Entry 7TQZ (electron microscopy, 2.70 A resolution); this record covers chains A and K of the 3 polymer chains in the assembly.

# Chain A
Protein: Tubulin alpha-1B chain
Organism: Sus scrofa
UniProt: Q2XVP4 (TBA1B_PIG); numbering as in UniProt (aligned over 1-451)
Amino-acid sequence (451 residues; numbered 1 to 451; the number before each row is that of its first residue):
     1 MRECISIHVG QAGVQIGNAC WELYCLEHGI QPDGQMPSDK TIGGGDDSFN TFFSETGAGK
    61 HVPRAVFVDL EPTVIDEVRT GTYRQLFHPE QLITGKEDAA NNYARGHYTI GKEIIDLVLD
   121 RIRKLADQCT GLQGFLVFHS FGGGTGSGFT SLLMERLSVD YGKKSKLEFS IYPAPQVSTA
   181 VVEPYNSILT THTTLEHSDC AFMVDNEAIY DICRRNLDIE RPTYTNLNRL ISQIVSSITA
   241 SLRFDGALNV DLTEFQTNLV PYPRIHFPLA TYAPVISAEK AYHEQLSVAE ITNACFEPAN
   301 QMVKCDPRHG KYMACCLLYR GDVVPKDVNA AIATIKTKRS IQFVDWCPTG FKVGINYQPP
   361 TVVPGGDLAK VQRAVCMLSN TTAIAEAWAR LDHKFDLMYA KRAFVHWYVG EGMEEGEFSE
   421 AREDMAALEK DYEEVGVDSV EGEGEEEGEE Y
Disordered / not traced: 441-451
Swiss-Prot annotation at these positions:
  - motif: M1 to C4 (MREC motif)
  - active site: E254
  - binding site (GTP): G10, Q11, A12, Q15, E71, A99, S140, G143, G144, T145, G146, T179, E183, N206, Y224, N228, L252
  - binding site (Mg(2+)): E71
  - site: Y451 (Involved in polymerization)
  - modified residue: K40 (N6,N6,N6-trimethyllysine), S48 (Phosphoserine), S232 (Phosphoserine), Y282 (3'-nitrotyrosine), R339 (Omega-N-methylarginine), S439 (Phosphoserine), E443 (5-glutamyl polyglutamate), E445 (5-glutamyl polyglutamate), Y451 (3'-nitrotyrosine)
  - cross-link (Glycyl lysine isopeptide (Lys-Gly)): K326 (interchain with G-Cter in ubiquitin), K370 (interchain with G-Cter in ubiquitin)
Bound ions: Mg2+: D69, E71
Residues lining bound ligands: GTP (guanosine-5'-triphosphate): G10, Q11, A12, Q15, I16, D69, D98, A99, A100, N101, S140, G142, G143, G144, T145, G146, I171, T179, E183, N206, Y224, L227, N228, I231

# Chain K
Protein: Kinesin-like protein
Organism: Candida albicans
UniProt: A0A1D8PKA4 (A0A1D8PKA4_CANAL); numbering as in UniProt (aligned over 2-482)
Amino-acid sequence (491 residues; row label = number of the first residue in the row; numbering starts at 0):
     0 MASYPNSLGS PATVTSTSVP TAKQSSISVA VRVRPFTEAE SNRLVKIDND DVFLGDGCLT
    60 SDNNNNNNNS NSNGNGNGNG SSAANSSGAS TSRRAIFNTL GGLRKIINVV DDRMLIFDPP
   120 ETNPLTKMQR NAFPNSFKGS RIREHRFVFD RLFDEDCTQD QVYRNTTQPL LDSVLDGYNA
   180 TVFAYGATGC GKTHTISGTP EDPGVIFLTM KELYNRIEEL KDTKIIDISL SYLEIYNETI
   240 RDLLNPMTQC KNLVIREDAN NKISVSNLSR HRPNSVEEVM QLILEGNKNR TCSPTEANAT
   300 SSRSHAVLQI NVIQKDRTGD ITEEHTFATL SIIDLAGSER AAATKNRGAR LNEGANINKS
   360 LLALGNCINA LCDPRRRNHV PYRDSKLTRL LKFSLGGNCK TVMIVCVSPS SQHYDETLNT
   420 LKYADRAKEI KTKLIRNQHN LDRHVGSYLK MITEQKQEIE ELRARESKMV ESTINKRKDL
   480 ESKLEHHHHH H
Disordered / not traced: 0-21, 49-99, 433-490
Sequence notes: initiating methionine (0); expression tag (1, 483-490)

# Interface between chain A and chain K
Residue-residue contacts (46):
  Y108(A) - R339(K)  hydrogen bond
  Y108(A) - A341(K)  hydrophobic
  Y108(A) - R346(K)  hydrogen bond (backbone-side chain)
  K112(A) - R346(K)
  Y262(A) - N134(K)
  Y262(A) - F136(K)
  P263(A) - F136(K)
  R264(A) - F136(K)
  R264(A) - K137(K)
  R264(A) - S139(K)
  I265(A) - F136(K)  hydrophobic
  R402(A) - R425(K)
  V405(A) - L361(K)  hydrophobic
  H406(A) - K358(K)
  H406(A) - L361(K)
  V409(A) - N357(K)  hydrogen bond (backbone-side chain)
  G410(A) - A354(K)
  G410(A) - K358(K)
  G412(A) - E338(K)
  G412(A) - R339(K)
  G412(A) - A340(K)  hydrogen bond (backbone-backbone)
  M413(A) - N357(K)  hydrogen bond (backbone-side chain)
  E414(A) - S337(K)
  E414(A) - E338(K)
  E414(A) - R339(K)  salt bridge
  E414(A) - N418(K)
  E415(A) - L361(K)
  E415(A) - R425(K)
  G416(A) - K421(K)  hydrogen bond (backbone-side chain)
  E417(A) - R339(K)  salt bridge
  S419(A) - K421(K)  hydrogen bond
  E420(A) - R140(K)  hydrogen bond (backbone-side chain)
  E420(A) - K421(K)
  E423(A) - R140(K)  salt bridge
  E423(A) - H144(K)  salt bridge
  E423(A) - K421(K)  salt bridge
  D424(A) - R140(K)  salt bridge
  A427(A) - R140(K)
  K430(A) - S139(K)
  K430(A) - I141(K)
  D431(A) - F136(K)
  D431(A) - S139(K)  hydrogen bond
  E434(A) - A131(K)
  E434(A) - P133(K)
  E434(A) - F136(K)
  V435(A) - F136(K)  hydrophobic
Interface residues without a listed pair, chain A (27 interface residues in all): T109
Interface residues without a listed pair, chain K (28 interface residues in all): S135, L350, N365, E415, Y422, E428
From the paper, about this interface:
  - residue pairs: E420(A)-R140(K) (hydrogen bond), D424(A)-R140(K) (hydrogen bond)
  - interface residues, chain K: F136(K), S139(K), R140(K), H144(K)

# Overview
Chain A and chain K form an interface of 27 and 28 residues respectively; the contacts include 9 hydrogen
bonds and 6 salt bridges. Among the polar pairs are E414(A)-R339(K), E417(A)-R339(K) and E423(A)-R140(K). The
authors report hydrogen bonds between E420(A) and R140(K) and D424(A) and R140(K). The paper reports interface
residues F136(K), S139(K) and R140(K) among others.
Here chain A is Tubulin alpha-1B chain (Sus scrofa) and chain K is Kinesin-like protein (Candida albicans).
Entry 7TQZ (Apo CaKip3[2-482] in complex with a microtubule) was determined by electron microscopy, deposited
together with 7TQX, 7TQY, 7TR0, 7TR1, 7TR2 and 7TR3.
